1MU6 - chains B and C of the 3 polymer chains in the assembly; structure by X-ray diffraction, 1.99 A resolution.

Chain B:
Name: Thrombin
Source organism: Homo sapiens
Notes: EC 3.4.21.5; fragment: heavy chain
Reference sequence: P00734 (THRB_HUMAN); the construct lacks a stretch of the UniProt sequence and is renumbered around it, so the offset changes along the chain: 16-36 = UniProt 364-384; 37-60 = UniProt 386-409; 61-77 = UniProt 419-435; 78-97 = UniProt 437-456; 7 more segments
Amino-acid sequence (259 residues; numbered 16 to 247 plus 31 insertion-coded residues; 4 numbers in that range are skipped by the numbering (no residue carries them; nothing is unmodelled there); the number before each row is that of its first residue; a row labelled like 60A-60I holds insertion residues (60A, then the next letters in order)):
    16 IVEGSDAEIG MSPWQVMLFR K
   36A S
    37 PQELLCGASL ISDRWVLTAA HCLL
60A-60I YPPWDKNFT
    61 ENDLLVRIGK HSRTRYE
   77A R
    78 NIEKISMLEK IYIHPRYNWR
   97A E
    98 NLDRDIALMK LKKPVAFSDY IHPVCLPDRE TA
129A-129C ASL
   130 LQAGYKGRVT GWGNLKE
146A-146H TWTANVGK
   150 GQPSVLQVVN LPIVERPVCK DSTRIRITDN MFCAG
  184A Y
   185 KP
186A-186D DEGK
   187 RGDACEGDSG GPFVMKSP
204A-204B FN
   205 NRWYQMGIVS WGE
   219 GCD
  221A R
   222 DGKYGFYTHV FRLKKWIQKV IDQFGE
Disordered / not traced: 146A-146H, 247
Disulfides: Cys42-Cys58, Cys168-Cys182, Cys191-Cys220
Ligand contacts: L-378 (CDA; 2-(6-chloro-3-{[2,2-difluoro-2-(2-pyridinyl)ethyl]amino}-2-oxo-1(2h)-pyrazinyl)-N-[(2-fluoro-6-pyridinyl)methyl]acetamide): His57, Tyr60A, Trp60D, Glu97A, Asn98, Leu99, Ile174, Asp189, Ala190, Cys191, Glu192, Ser195, Val213, Ser214, Trp215, Gly216, Glu217, Gly219, Cys220

Chain C:
Name: Hirudin iib
Reference sequence: P28506 (ITHF_HIRME); residues 355-365 here correspond to UniProt positions 55-65 (UniProt number = residue number - 300)
Amino-acid sequence (11 residues; row label = number of the first residue in the row):
   355 DFEEIPEEYL Q
Modified residues: Tyr363 (o-sulfo-l-tyrosine; TYS)

Interface between chain B and chain C:
Pairs across the interface - 23 pairs, chain B then chain C:
  Phe34(B) - Phe356(C)  hydrophobic
  Gln38(B) - Phe356(C)
  Gln38(B) - Ile359(C)
  Gln38(B) - Leu364(C)
  Glu39(B) - Phe356(C)
  Leu40(B) - Phe356(C)
  Leu65(B) - Ile359(C)  hydrophobic
  Arg67(B) - Ile359(C)
  Arg73(B) - Asp355(C)  salt bridge
  Arg73(B) - Phe356(C)
  Thr74(B) - Asp355(C)
  Thr74(B) - Phe356(C)
  Thr74(B) - Glu357(C)  hydrogen bond (backbone-backbone)
  Arg75(B) - Asp355(C)  hydrogen bond (side chain-backbone)
  Arg75(B) - Phe356(C)
  Arg75(B) - Glu357(C)  salt bridge
  Tyr76(B) - Glu357(C)  hydrogen bond (backbone-side chain)
  Tyr76(B) - Pro360(C)
  Tyr76(B) - Tyr363(C)
  Glu80(B) - Tyr363(C)
  Lys81(B) - Tyr363(C)
  Ile82(B) - Tyr363(C)
  Met84(B) - Gln365(C)
Other interface residues (no listed pair), chain B (16 interface residues in all): Lys36, Gln151
Other interface residues (no listed pair), chain C (9 interface residues in all): Glu358

Overview:
Chain B and chain C form an interface of 16 and 9 residues respectively, with 3 hydrogen bonds and 2 salt
bridges. Polar pairs include Arg73(B)-Asp355(C), Arg75(B)-Glu357(C) and Arg75(B)-Asp355(C). Ligands of chain
B: L-378.
Chain B is Thrombin (Homo sapiens) and chain C is Hirudin iib; the structure, Crystal Structure of Thrombin in
Complex with L-378,622, was determined by X-ray diffraction (same publication as 1MU8).
